Entry 8AB6 (electron microscopy, 2.00 A resolution); this record covers chains C and H of the 20 polymer chains in the assembly.

== Chain C ==
Name: Cytochrome b
Organism: Yarrowia lipolytica
UniProt: Q9B6D0 (CYB_YARLI); numbering as in UniProt (aligned over 1-385)
Chain sequence (385 residues; numbered 1 to 385; the number before each row is that of its first residue):
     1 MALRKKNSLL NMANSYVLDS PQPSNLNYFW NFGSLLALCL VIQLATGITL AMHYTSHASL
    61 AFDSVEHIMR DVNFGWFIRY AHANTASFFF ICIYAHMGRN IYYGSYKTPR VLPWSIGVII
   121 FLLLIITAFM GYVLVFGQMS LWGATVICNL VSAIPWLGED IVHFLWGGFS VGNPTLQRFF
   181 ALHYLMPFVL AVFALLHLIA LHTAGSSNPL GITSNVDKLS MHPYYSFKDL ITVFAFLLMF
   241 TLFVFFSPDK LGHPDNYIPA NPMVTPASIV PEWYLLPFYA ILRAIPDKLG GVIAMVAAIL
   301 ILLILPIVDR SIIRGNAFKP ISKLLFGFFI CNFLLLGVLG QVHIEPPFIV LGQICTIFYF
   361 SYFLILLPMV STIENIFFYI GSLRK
Disordered / not traced: 384-385
Ion coordination: heme Fe site 1: His-82, His-183; heme Fe site 2: His-96, His-197
Small-molecule neighbours:
  - heme (HEM), molecule 1: Trp-30, Phe-32, Gly-33, Ser-34, Leu-36, Ala-37, Phe-89, Ile-93, His-96, Met-97, Arg-99, Asn-100, Ser-105, Arg-110, Pro-113, Trp-114, Gly-117, Val-118, Ile-120, Phe-121, Leu-190, Ala-194, His-197, Leu-198, Leu-201, Ser-206, Ser-207
  - heme (HEM), molecule 2: Leu-40, Gln-43, Leu-44, Gly-47, Ile-48, Leu-50, Ala-51, Tyr-54, Val-65, Arg-79, His-82, Ala-83, Ala-86, Phe-89, Leu-124, Thr-127, Ala-128, Gly-131, Tyr-132, Leu-134, Val-135, Phe-180, His-183, Tyr-184, Pro-187, Tyr-274
  - 1,2-diacyl-sn-glycero-3-phosphocholine (PC1): Asn-27, Phe-29, Tyr-94, Ala-95, Gly-98, Arg-99, Tyr-102, Tyr-103, Pro-209, Ala-317, Lys-323, Phe-326, Gly-327, Ile-330, Cys-331, Phe-333
  - phosphatidylethanolamine (PTY), molecule 1: Ser-34, Ala-37, Leu-38, Val-41, His-222, Pro-223, Ser-226, Phe-227, Asp-229, Leu-230, Val-233, Phe-234
  - phosphatidylethanolamine (PTY), molecule 2: Ile-42, Thr-46, Phe-74, Phe-77, Phe-234, Leu-237, Phe-240, Phe-245
Curated features (UniProtKB/Swiss-Prot):
  - binding site (heme b): His-82, His-96, His-183, His-197
  - binding site (a ubiquinone): His-202

== Chain H ==
Name: Cytochrome b-c1 complex subunit 8
Organism: Yarrowia lipolytica
UniProt: Q6C387 (Q6C387_YARLI); residues 3-95 here correspond to UniProt positions 1-93 (UniProt number = residue number - 2)
Chain sequence (93 residues; each row starts with the number of its first residue):
     3 MGGNGHYMGW WGHMGSPPQK GIAGYTISPF AARPFAGVVH AAIFNTFRRT KNQALFVILP
    63 VSFFYYVWTQ ASEKNEWLYT KAGRHELAKA LAE
Disordered / not traced: 3-8, 94-95
Small-molecule neighbours: 1,2-diacyl-sn-glycero-3-phosphocholine (PC1): Gln-55, Phe-58, Val-59, Val-63

== Interface between chain C and chain H ==
Contacting residue pairs (54; chain C residue first):
  Ser-15(C) with Trp-12(H)
  Asp-19(C) with Trp-13(H), hydrogen bond (backbone-side chain)
  Ser-20(C) with Trp-12(H)
  Pro-21(C) with Met-10(H); Trp-12(H); Trp-13(H), hydrophobic; Met-16(H), hydrophobic
  Pro-109(C) with Tyr-9(H), hydrophobic
  His-202(C) with Met-10(H); Trp-12(H)
  Thr-203(C) with Tyr-9(H); Met-10(H), hydrogen bond (backbone-backbone)
  Ala-204(C) with Met-10(H)
  Gly-205(C) with Met-10(H)
  Asn-215(C) with Tyr-9(H), hydrogen bond (side chain-backbone); Met-10(H); Met-16(H); Ser-18(H)
  Val-216(C) with Ser-18(H); Gln-21(H), hydrogen bond (backbone-side chain)
  Lys-218(C) with Met-10(H), hydrogen bond; Trp-13(H); Met-16(H)
  Ser-220(C) with Trp-13(H)
  Pro-320(C) with Phe-58(H)
  Lys-323(C) with Gln-55(H), hydrogen bond; Phe-58(H)
  Gly-327(C) with Pro-62(H)
  Phe-328(C) with Pro-62(H), hydrophobic; Phe-65(H), hydrophobic; Phe-66(H), hydrophobic
  Cys-331(C) with Pro-62(H), hydrophobic; Val-63(H), hydrophobic; Phe-66(H), hydrophobic
  Asn-332(C) with Phe-66(H)
  Leu-335(C) with Phe-66(H), hydrophobic
  Val-338(C) with Trp-70(H), hydrophobic
  Val-342(C) with Trp-70(H), hydrophobic
  Glu-345(C) with Asn-77(H), hydrogen bond; Tyr-81(H)
  Pro-346(C) with Asn-77(H), hydrogen bond (backbone-side chain); Leu-80(H); Tyr-81(H); Leu-89(H), hydrophobic; Ala-92(H), hydrophobic; Leu-93(H)
  Pro-347(C) with Ala-73(H); Asn-77(H)
  Phe-348(C) with Trp-70(H), hydrophobic; Ala-73(H); Ser-74(H); Asn-77(H)
  Leu-351(C) with Val-69(H), hydrophobic; Ala-73(H), hydrophobic
Other interface residues (no listed pair), chain C (30 interface residues in all): Leu-219, Leu-324, Leu-339
Other interface residues (no listed pair), chain H (27 interface residues in all): Gly-17, Pro-19, Leu-61, Lys-76

== In short ==
The interface between chain C and chain H involves 30 residues on one side and 27 on the other; the contacts
include 8 hydrogen bonds. Among the polar pairs are Asp-19(C)/Trp-13(H), Asn-215(C)/Tyr-9(H) and
Val-216(C)/Gln-21(H). 1,2-diacyl-sn-glycero-3-phosphocholine is bound between chain C and chain H.
Here chain C is Cytochrome b and chain H is Cytochrome b-c1 complex subunit 8, both from Yarrowia lipolytica.
Entry 8AB6 (Complex III2 from Yarrowia lipolytica, combined datasets, consensus refinement) was determined by
electron microscopy (same publication as 8AB7, 8AB8, 8AB9, 8ABA, 8ABB, 8ABE and 11 further entries).
